8ESA - chains A and B of the 3 polymer chains in the assembly; structure by electron microscopy, 3.40 A resolution.

== Chain A ==
Protein: Beta-2-microglobulin, HLA class I antigen, MAGE-A4 peptide chimera
From: Homo sapiens
UniProtKB: Q53Z42 (Q53Z42_HUMAN); residues 1-276 here correspond to UniProt positions 25-300 (UniProt number = residue number + 24)
Amino-acid sequence (448 residues; row label = number of the first residue in the row; numbers below 1 keep their minus sign (Gly-143 is residue -143)):
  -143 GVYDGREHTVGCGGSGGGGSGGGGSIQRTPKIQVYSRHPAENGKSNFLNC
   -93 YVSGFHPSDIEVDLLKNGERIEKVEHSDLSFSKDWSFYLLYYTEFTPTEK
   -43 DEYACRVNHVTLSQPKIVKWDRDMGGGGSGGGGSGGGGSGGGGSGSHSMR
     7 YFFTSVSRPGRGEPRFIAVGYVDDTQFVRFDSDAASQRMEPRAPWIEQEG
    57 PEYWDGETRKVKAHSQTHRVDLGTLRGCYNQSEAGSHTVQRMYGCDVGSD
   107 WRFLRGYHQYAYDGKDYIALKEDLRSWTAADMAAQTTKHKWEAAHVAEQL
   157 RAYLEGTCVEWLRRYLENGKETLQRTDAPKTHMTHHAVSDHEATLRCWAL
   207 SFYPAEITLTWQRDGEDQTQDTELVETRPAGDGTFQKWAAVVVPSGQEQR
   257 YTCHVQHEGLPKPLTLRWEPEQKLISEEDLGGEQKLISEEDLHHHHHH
Unresolved in the structure: -143 to 0, 225-227, 277-304
Disulfides: Cys101-Cys164, Cys203-Cys259
Sequence notes: linker (-19 to 0); conflict Cys84 (Tyr108 in Q53Z42)

== Chain B ==
Protein: Beta-2-microglobulin, HLA class I antigen, MAGE-A4 peptide chimera
From: Homo sapiens
UniProtKB: Q53Z42 (Q53Z42_HUMAN); residues 120-395 here correspond to UniProt positions 25-300 (UniProt number = residue number - 95)
Amino-acid sequence (448 residues; row label = number of the first residue in the row; numbers below 1 keep their minus sign (Gly-24 is residue -24)):
   -24 GVYDGREHTVGCGGSGGGGSGGGGSIQRTPKIQVYSRHPAENGKSNFLNC
    26 YVSGFHPSDIEVDLLKNGERIEKVEHSDLSFSKDWSFYLLYYTEFTPTEK
    76 DEYACRVNHVTLSQPKIVKWDRDMGGGGSGGGGSGGGGSGGGGSGSHSMR
   126 YFFTSVSRPGRGEPRFIAVGYVDDTQFVRFDSDAASQRMEPRAPWIEQEG
   176 PEYWDGETRKVKAHSQTHRVDLGTLRGCYNQSEAGSHTVQRMYGCDVGSD
   226 WRFLRGYHQYAYDGKDYIALKEDLRSWTAADMAAQTTKHKWEAAHVAEQL
   276 RAYLEGTCVEWLRRYLENGKETLQRTDAPKTHMTHHAVSDHEATLRCWAL
   326 SFYPAEITLTWQRDGEDQTQDTELVETRPAGDGTFQKWAAVVVPSGQEQR
   376 YTCHVQHEGLPKPLTLRWEPEQKLISEEDLGGEQKLISEEDLHHHHHH
Unresolved in the structure: -24 to 0, 100-423
Disulfides: Cys25-Cys80
Sequence notes: linker (100-119); conflict Cys203 (Tyr108 in Q53Z42)

== Chain A / chain B interface ==
Residue-residue contacts (40):
  Phe8(A) - Phe56(B)  hydrophobic
  Phe9(A) - Phe56(B)
  Thr10(A) - Phe56(B)
  Thr10(A) - Phe62(B)
  Val12(A) - Ser33(B)
  Ile23(A) - Leu54(B)  hydrophobic
  Val25(A) - Asp53(B)
  Tyr27(A) - Ser55(B)
  Tyr27(A) - Tyr63(B)
  Arg35(A) - Asp53(B)  salt bridge
  Gln96(A) - His31(B)
  Gln96(A) - Phe56(B)
  Gln96(A) - Trp60(B)
  Gln96(A) - Phe62(B)
  Arg97(A) - Phe56(B)
  Gln115(A) - Lys58(B)
  Gln115(A) - Trp60(B)
  Tyr116(A) - Trp60(B)
  Ala117(A) - Trp60(B)  hydrophobic
  Asp119(A) - Ile1(B)
  Asp119(A) - His31(B)
  Gly120(A) - Arg3(B)
  Gly120(A) - His31(B)
  Lys121(A) - Ile1(B)
  Asp122(A) - Trp60(B)  hydrogen bond
  Arg202(A) - Asp98(B)  hydrogen bond (side chain-backbone)
  Arg202(A) - Met99(B)
  Trp204(A) - Met99(B)
  Glu232(A) - Lys6(B)  salt bridge
  Glu232(A) - Gln8(B)
  Glu232(A) - Ser28(B)  hydrogen bond
  Arg234(A) - Gln8(B)  hydrogen bond
  Arg234(A) - Tyr10(B)
  Pro235(A) - Tyr10(B)  hydrogen bond (backbone-side chain)
  Pro235(A) - Tyr26(B)
  Ala236(A) - Arg12(B)  hydrogen bond (backbone-side chain)
  Gly237(A) - Arg12(B)  hydrogen bond (backbone-side chain)
  Gln242(A) - Tyr10(B)
  Gln242(A) - Ser11(B)
  Gln242(A) - Arg12(B)  hydrogen bond (side chain-backbone)
Interface residues without a listed pair, chain A (34 interface residues in all): Gln32, Arg48, Thr94, Met98, His192, Val231, Thr233, Asp238, Trp244
Interface residues without a listed pair, chain B (26 interface residues in all): Asn24, Pro32, Ser57, Asp59, Leu65

== In short ==
The interface between chain A and chain B involves 34 residues on one side and 26 on the other, with 8
hydrogen bonds and 2 salt bridges. Among the polar pairs are Arg35(A)-Asp53(B), Glu232(A)-Lys6(B) and
Asp122(A)-Trp60(B).
Chain A and chain B are both Beta-2-microglobulin, HLA class I antigen, MAGE-A4 peptide chimera (Homo
sapiens); the structure, CryoEM structure of HLA-A2 bound to MAGEA4 (230-239) peptide, was determined by
electron microscopy (same publication as 8ES7, 8ES8, 8ES9 and 8ESB).
